PDB entry 4RPI | X-ray diffraction, 2.42 A resolution | chains A and C

Chain A (and C):
Protein: nicotinate-nucleotide adenylyltransferase
Source organism: Mycobacterium tuberculosis
Notes: EC 2.7.7.18; chain C of this document is another copy of the same molecule, construct and numbering; everything in this record applies to it too
Reference sequence: W6GSY1 (W6GSY1_MYCTX); residues 9-219 here correspond to UniProt positions 1-211 (UniProt number = residue number - 8)
Sequence (223 residues; row label = number of the first residue in the row; numbers below 1 keep their minus sign (Gly-3 is residue -3)):
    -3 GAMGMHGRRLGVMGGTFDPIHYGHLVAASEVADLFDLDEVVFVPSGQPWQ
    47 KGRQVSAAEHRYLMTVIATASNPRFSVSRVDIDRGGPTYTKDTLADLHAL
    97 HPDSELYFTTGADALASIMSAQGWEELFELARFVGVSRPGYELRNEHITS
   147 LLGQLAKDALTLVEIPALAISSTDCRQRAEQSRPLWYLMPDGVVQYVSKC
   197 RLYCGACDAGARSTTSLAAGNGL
Not modelled in the structure: -3 to 3, 44-47, 202-219 (chain C: -3 to 3, 45-49, 201-219)
Differences from the reference sequence: expression tag (-3 to 8); engineered mutation Ala117 (Trp109 in W6GSY1)
Reported in the primary citation:
  - mutagenesis - T12A (30-fold), P44A, W45A, K47A (6-fold), L164A (40-fold), L164Q (700-fold): decreased catalytic activity
  - mutagenesis - T86A: decreased catalytic activity on NaMN
  - mutagenesis - D14A, H17A, H20A: abolished catalytic activity
  - mutagenesis - L164A (4-fold), L164Q (4-fold): decreased binding to ATP
  - mutagenesis - L164A (10-fold): increased binding to NaMN
  - mutagenesis - Q46A: unchanged catalytic activity
  - mutagenesis - K47A (6-fold): decreased binding to NaMN
  - mutagenesis - P44A, K47A: increased binding to ATP
  - mutagenesis - K47A (3-fold), T86A (3-fold): decreased binding to compound 1594
  - conformationally variable residues (order/disorder transition): Pro44 to Ala53

Interface between chain A and chain C:
Residue-residue contacts (31):
  Tyr18(A) - Tyr18(C)  hydrogen bond
  Tyr18(A) - Tyr183(C)
  Leu21(A) - Tyr183(C)  hydrophobic
  Val22(A) - Trp182(C)
  Val22(A) - Tyr183(C)
  Val22(A) - Leu184(C)  hydrophobic
  Ser25(A) - Pro180(C)
  Ser25(A) - Trp182(C)
  Ser25(A) - Tyr183(C)
  Glu26(A) - Arg174(C)  salt bridge
  Glu26(A) - Arg179(C)  salt bridge
  Asp29(A) - Pro180(C)
  Asn68(A) - Tyr183(C)  hydrogen bond
  Phe71(A) - Tyr183(C)
  Pro162(A) - Ala165(C)
  Ala165(A) - Pro162(C)
  Ala165(A) - Ala165(C)  hydrophobic
  Arg174(A) - Glu26(C)  salt bridge
  Arg179(A) - Glu26(C)  salt bridge
  Arg179(A) - Asp29(C)
  Pro180(A) - Ser25(C)
  Pro180(A) - Asp29(C)
  Trp182(A) - Val22(C)
  Trp182(A) - Ser25(C)
  Tyr183(A) - Tyr18(C)
  Tyr183(A) - Leu21(C)  hydrophobic
  Tyr183(A) - Val22(C)
  Tyr183(A) - Ser25(C)
  Tyr183(A) - Asn68(C)  hydrogen bond
  Tyr183(A) - Phe71(C)
  Leu184(A) - Val22(C)  hydrophobic
Other interface residues (no listed pair), chain A (19 interface residues in all): Ala163, Ile166, Ser178
Other interface residues (no listed pair), chain C (21 interface residues in all): Leu30, Ala163, Ile166, Asp170, Ser178

In short:
The interface between chain A and chain C involves 19 residues on one side and 21 on the other; the contacts
include 3 hydrogen bonds and 4 salt bridges. Among the polar pairs are Glu26(A)-Arg174(C), Glu26(A)-Arg179(C)
and Tyr18(A)-Tyr18(C). The paper reports that T12A, P44A and W45A of chain A, among others, reduce catalytic
activity; conformational variability at Pro44(A); 11 substitutions were tested in all.
Chain A and chain C are both nicotinate-nucleotide adenylyltransferase (Mycobacterium tuberculosis); the
structure, Crystal Structure of Nicotinate Mononucleotide Adenylyltransferase from Mycobacterium tuberculosis,
was determined by X-ray diffraction, deposited together with 4X0E.
